Entry 1IBK (X-ray diffraction, 3.31 A resolution); this record covers chains A and D of the 22 polymer chains in the assembly.

# Chain A
Molecule: 16S ribosomal RNA
Source organism: Thermus thermophilus
Sequence (1522 nucleotides; each row starts with the number of its first residue; note: 42 numbers in that range are skipped by the numbering (no residue carries them; nothing is unmodelled there); a row labelled like 190A-190L holds insertion residues (190A, then the next letters in order); numbering starts at 0):
     0 UUUGUUGGAGAGUUUGAUCCUGGCUCAGGGUGAACGCUGGCGGCGUGCCU
    50 AAGACAUGCAAGUCGUGCGGG
    73 CCGCGGGGUUUU
    88 ACUCCG
    95 UGGUC
   101 AGCGGCGGACGGGUGAGUAACGCGUGGGU
  129A G
   130 ACCUACCCGGAAGAGGGGGACAACCCGGGGAAACUCGGGCUAAUCCCCCA
   180 UGUGGACCCGC
190A-190L CCCUUGGGGUGU
   191 GUCCAAAGGGCUUU
   216 GCCCGCUUCCGGAUGGGCCCGCGUCCCAUCAGCUAGUUGGUGGGGUAAUG
   266 GCCCACCAAGGCGACGACGGGUAGCCGGUCUGAGAGGAUGGCCGGCCACA
   316 GGGGCACUGAGACACGGGCCCCACUCCUACGGGAGGCAGCAGUUAGGAAU
   366 CUUCCGCAAUGGGCGCAAGCCUGACGGAGCGACGCCGCUUGGAGGAAGAA
   416 GCCCUUCGGGGUGUAAACUCCUGAA
   442 CCCGGGACGAAACCCCCGACGA
   474 GGGGACUGACGGUACCGGG
   494 GUAAUAGCGCCGGCCAACUCCGUGCCAGCAGCCGCGGUAAUACGGAGGGC
   544 GCGAGCGUUACCCGGAUUCACUGGGCGUAAAGGGCGUGUAGGCGGCCUGG
   594 GGCGUCCCAUGUGAAAGACCACGGCUCAACCGUGGGGGAGCGUGGGAUAC
   644 GCUCAGGCUAGACGGUGGGAGAGGGUGGUGGAAUUCCCGGAGUAGCGGUG
   694 AAAUGCGCAGAUACCGGGAGGAACGCCGAUGGCGAAGGCAGCCACCUGGU
   744 CCACCCGUGACGCUGAGGCGCGAAAGCGUGGGGAGCAAACCGGAUUAGAU
   794 ACCCGGGUAGUCCACGCCCUAAACGAUGCGCGCUAGGUCUCUGGGUCU
   848 CCUGGGGGCCGAAGCUAACGCGUUAAGCGCGCCGCCUGGGGAGUACGGCC
   898 GCAAGGCUGAAACUCAAAGGAAUUGACGGGGGCCCGCACAAGCGGUGGAG
   948 CAUGUGGUUUAAUUCGAAGCAACGCGAAGAACCUUACCAGGCCUUGACAU
   998 GCUAGG
 1003A G
  1004 AACCCGGGUGAAAGCCUGGGGUGCCCC
1030A-1030D GCGA
  1031 GGGGAGCCCUAGCACAGGUGCUGCAUGGCCGUCGUCAGCUCGUGCCGUGA
  1081 GGUGUUGGGUUAAGUCCCGCAACGAGCGCAACCCCCGCCGUUAGUUGCCA
  1131 GCGGUUCGGCCGGGCACUCUAACGGGACUGCCCGCGAAA
  1171 GCGGGAGGAAGGAGGGGACGACGUCUGGUCAGCAUGGCCCUUACGGCCUG
  1221 GGCGACACACGUGCUACAAUGCCCACUACAAAGCGAUGCCACCCGGCAAC
  1271 GGGGAGCUAAUCGCAAAAAGGUGGGCCCAGUUCGGAUUGGGGUCUGCAAC
  1321 CCGACCCCAUGAAGCCGGAAUCGCUAGUAAUCGCGGAUCAG
 1361A C
  1362 CAUGCCGCGGUGAAUACGUUCCCGGGCCUUGUACACACCGCCCGUCACGC
  1412 CAUGGGAGCGGGCUCUACCCGAAGUCGCCGGG
  1446 AGCCUACGGG
  1459 CAGGCGCCGAGGGUAGGGCCCGUGACUGGGGCGAAGUCGUAACAAGGUAG
  1509 CUGUACCGGAAGGUGCGGCUGGAUCACCUCCUUUCU
Disordered / not traced: 0-4, 1534-1544
Bound ions: Mg2+ site 1: U12, G22; Mg2+ site 2: U12, C526, A914; Mg2+ site 3 near G15 (its only coordinating residue here); Mg2+ site 4 near G21 (its only coordinating residue here); Mg2+ site 5: G61, U62, G105; Mg2+ site 6: G69, G70, U98; Mg2+ site 7: A109, G331; Mg2+ site 8: A116, G117, G289; Mg2+ site 9: C174, C175; Mg2+ site 10: G181, U182; Mg2+ site 11: U182, G183; Mg2+ site 12 near A195 (its only coordinating residue here); 64 more Mg2+ sites not listed
Ligand contacts: paromomycin (PAR): C1404, G1405, U1406, C1407, A1408, C1409, G1489, C1490, G1491, A1492, A1493, G1494, U1495, C1496

# Chain D
Name: 30S ribosomal protein S4
Source organism: Thermus thermophilus
UniProt: P80373 (RS4_THETH); residues 1-209 here = UniProt positions 1-209
Sequence (209 residues; each row starts with the number of its first residue):
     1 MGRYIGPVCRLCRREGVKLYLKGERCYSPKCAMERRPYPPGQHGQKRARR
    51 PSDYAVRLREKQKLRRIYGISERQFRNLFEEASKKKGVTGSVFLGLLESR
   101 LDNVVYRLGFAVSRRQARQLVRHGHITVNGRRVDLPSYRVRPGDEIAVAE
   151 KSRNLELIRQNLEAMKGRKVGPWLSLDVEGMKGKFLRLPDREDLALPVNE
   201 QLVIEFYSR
Disordered / not traced: 1
Bound ions: Zn2+: Cys9, Cys12, Cys26, Cys31; Mg2+: Ala82, Ser83, Lys85, Thr89

# Chain A / chain D interface
Contacting residue pairs (113; chain A residue first):
  A8(A) - Glu205(D)  hydrogen bond to the base
  A8(A) - Ser208(D)  base contact
  A8(A) - Arg209(D)  base contact
  A26(A) - Arg209(D)  hydrogen bond to the sugar
  C400(A) - Arg73(D)  salt bridge to the phosphate
  C401(A) - Arg73(D)  salt bridge to the phosphate
  C401(A) - Asn77(D)  phosphate contact
  G402(A) - Gln74(D)  hydrogen bond to the phosphate
  G402(A) - Ser137(D)  hydrogen bond to the phosphate
  C403(A) - Gln74(D)  hydrogen bond to the phosphate
  C403(A) - Arg122(D)  hydrogen bond to the sugar
  C403(A) - Pro136(D)  phosphate contact
  C403(A) - Ser137(D)  hydrogen bond to the phosphate
  U404(A) - Gly2(D)  hydrogen bond to the base
  U404(A) - Arg3(D)  phosphate contact
  U404(A) - Arg118(D)  salt bridge to the phosphate
  U404(A) - Arg122(D)  phosphate contact
  U405(A) - Gly2(D)  hydrogen bond to the base
  G406(A) - Ile5(D)  sugar contact
  G406(A) - Gln119(D)  hydrogen bond to the sugar
  G407(A) - Arg115(D)  salt bridge to the phosphate
  G407(A) - Gln116(D)  hydrogen bond to the phosphate
  G407(A) - Gln119(D)  sugar contact
  A408(A) - Leu21(D)  phosphate contact
  A408(A) - Lys22(D)  phosphate contact
  A408(A) - Ser113(D)  hydrogen bond to the phosphate
  A408(A) - Arg115(D)  phosphate contact
  A408(A) - Gln116(D)  hydrogen bond to the sugar
  G409(A) - Lys22(D)  phosphate contact
  G409(A) - Glu24(D)  phosphate contact
  G409(A) - Arg25(D)  phosphate contact
  G410(A) - Lys22(D)  base contact
  G410(A) - Arg25(D)  salt bridge to the phosphate
  G410(A) - Lys30(D)  salt bridge to the phosphate
  A411(A) - Arg25(D)  salt bridge to the phosphate
  A411(A) - Lys30(D)  salt bridge to the phosphate
  A412(A) - Lys30(D)  phosphate contact
  A412(A) - Arg35(D)  base contact
  G413(A) - Arg36(D)  base contact
  G425(A) - Gln45(D)  hydrogen bond to the phosphate
  G426(A) - Arg36(D)  salt bridge to the phosphate
  G426(A) - Tyr38(D)  hydrogen bond to the phosphate
  G426(A) - Gly41(D)  phosphate contact
  G426(A) - Gln42(D)  hydrogen bond to the sugar
  G426(A) - Gln45(D)  hydrogen bond to the phosphate
  U427(A) - Arg13(D)  salt bridge to the phosphate
  U427(A) - Arg36(D)  salt bridge to the phosphate
  U427(A) - Pro40(D)  phosphate contact
  U427(A) - Gly41(D)  hydrogen bond to the phosphate
  G428(A) - Pro7(D)  phosphate contact
  G428(A) - Arg10(D)  salt bridge to the phosphate
  G428(A) - Arg13(D)  hydrogen bond to the phosphate
  G428(A) - Arg36(D)  hydrogen bond to the sugar
  U429(A) - Arg13(D)  salt bridge to the phosphate
  U429(A) - Lys22(D)  hydrogen bond to the sugar
  U429(A) - Arg25(D)  base contact
  U429(A) - Ala32(D)  phosphate contact
  U429(A) - Arg36(D)  salt bridge to the phosphate
  A430(A) - Pro7(D)  phosphate contact
  A430(A) - Val8(D)  hydrogen bond to the phosphate
  A430(A) - Cys9(D)  hydrogen bond to the phosphate
  A430(A) - Lys22(D)  salt bridge to the phosphate
  C435(A) - Glu156(D)  sugar contact
  C436(A) - Glu156(D)  sugar contact
  C436(A) - Leu157(D)  sugar contact
  U437(A) - Gln119(D)  base contact
  U437(A) - His123(D)  hydrogen bond to the base
  U437(A) - His125(D)  hydrogen bond to the sugar
  U437(A) - Leu155(D)  sugar contact
  G438(A) - His123(D)  sugar contact
  G438(A) - His125(D)  salt bridge to the phosphate
  A439(A) - His123(D)  salt bridge to the phosphate
  C489(A) - Arg132(D)  salt bridge to the phosphate
  G490(A) - Arg132(D)  salt bridge to the phosphate
  A496(A) - Gln119(D)  base contact
  A496(A) - His123(D)  base contact
  C508(A) - Arg209(D)  salt bridge to the phosphate
  A509(A) - Ser52(D)  hydrogen bond to the phosphate
  A509(A) - Tyr54(D)  sugar contact
  A509(A) - Ala55(D)  sugar contact
  C511(A) - His43(D)  hydrogen bond to the base
  U512(A) - Gln42(D)  hydrogen bond to the sugar
  U512(A) - His43(D)  sugar contact
  U512(A) - Lys46(D)  phosphate contact
  G540(A) - Gln42(D)  base contact
  G541(A) - Gly41(D)  phosphate contact
  G541(A) - Gln42(D)  hydrogen bond to the sugar
  G542(A) - Arg10(D)  salt bridge to the phosphate
  G542(A) - Arg14(D)  hydrogen bond to the phosphate
  G542(A) - Gly41(D)  hydrogen bond to the phosphate
  C543(A) - Arg10(D)  salt bridge to the phosphate
  C543(A) - Arg14(D)  salt bridge to the phosphate
  C543(A) - Arg59(D)  hydrogen bond to the phosphate
  G544(A) - Leu58(D)  phosphate contact
  G544(A) - Arg59(D)  salt bridge to the phosphate
  G544(A) - Gln62(D)  phosphate contact
  G544(A) - Arg66(D)  salt bridge to the phosphate
  C545(A) - Lys61(D)  salt bridge to the phosphate
  C545(A) - Gln62(D)  hydrogen bond to the phosphate
  C545(A) - Arg65(D)  salt bridge to the phosphate
  C545(A) - Glu72(D)  phosphate contact
  G546(A) - Tyr4(D)  base contact
  G546(A) - Ser71(D)  phosphate contact
  G546(A) - Glu72(D)  hydrogen bond to the phosphate
  G546(A) - Arg73(D)  hydrogen bond to the phosphate
  A547(A) - Gly2(D)  hydrogen bond to the phosphate
  U619(A) - Arg132(D)  base contact
  U619(A) - Val133(D)  base contact
  U619(A) - Asp134(D)  hydrogen bond to the base
  U619(A) - Leu135(D)  base contact
  C620(A) - Leu135(D)  base contact
  C620(A) - Ser137(D)  hydrogen bond to the base
  C620(A) - Tyr138(D)  sugar contact
Also at the interface, not in a pair above, chain A (48 interface residues in all): G28, C418, C419, C613
Also at the interface, not in a pair above, chain D (65 interface residues in all): Gly23, Arg76, Lys84, Val112, Phe206

# Summary
48 residues of chain A face 65 of chain D across their interface; the contacts include 38 hydrogen bonds and
27 salt bridges. Polar pairs include A8(A)-Glu205(D), U404(A)-Gly2(D) and U405(A)-Gly2(D). Bound to chain A:
paromomycin. U12(A) and G22(A) coordinate Mg2+ site 1.
Here chain A is 16S ribosomal RNA and chain D is 30S ribosomal protein S4, both from Thermus thermophilus.
Entry 1IBK (Structure of the thermus thermophilus 30S ribosomal subunit in complex with the antibiotic
paromomycin) was determined by X-ray diffraction together with 1IBL and 1IBM from the same study.
